PDB entry 6LB8 | X-ray diffraction, 3.28 A resolution | chains A and B

== Chain A ==
Protein: Endolysin, Calcium uptake protein 1, mitochondrial
Source organism: Escherichia virus T4
Notes: EC 3.2.1.17
Reference sequence: chimeric construct of D9IEF7, Q9BPX6: residues 1001-1161 from D9IEF7 (D9IEF7_BPT4) positions 1-161 (UniProt number = residue number - 1000); residues 97-444 from Q9BPX6 positions 97-444 (same numbers)
Sequence (527 residues; numbered 993 to 452; the number before each row is that of its first residue):
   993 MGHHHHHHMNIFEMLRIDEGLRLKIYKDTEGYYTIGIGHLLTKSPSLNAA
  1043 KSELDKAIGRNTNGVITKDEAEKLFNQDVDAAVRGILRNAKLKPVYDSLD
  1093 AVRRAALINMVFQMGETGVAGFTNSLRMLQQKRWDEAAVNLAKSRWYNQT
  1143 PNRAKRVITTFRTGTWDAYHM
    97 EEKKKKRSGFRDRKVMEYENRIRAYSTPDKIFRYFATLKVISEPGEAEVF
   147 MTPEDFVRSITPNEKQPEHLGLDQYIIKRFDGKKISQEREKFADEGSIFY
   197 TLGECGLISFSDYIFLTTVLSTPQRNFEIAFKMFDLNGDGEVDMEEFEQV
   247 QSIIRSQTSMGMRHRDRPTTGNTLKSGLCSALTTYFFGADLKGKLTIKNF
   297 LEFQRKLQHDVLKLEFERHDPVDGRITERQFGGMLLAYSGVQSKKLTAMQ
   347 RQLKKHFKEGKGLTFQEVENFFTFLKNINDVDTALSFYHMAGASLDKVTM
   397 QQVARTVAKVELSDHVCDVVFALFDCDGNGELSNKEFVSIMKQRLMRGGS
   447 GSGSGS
Disordered / not traced: 993-1000, 1052, 1057-1060, 101-103, 160-169, 177-184, 254-272, 350-355, 447-452
Construct notes: expression tag (445-452, 993-1000); engineered mutation T1054 (Cys54 in D9IEF7), A1097 (Cys97 in D9IEF7); linker (1162-1163)
Swiss-Prot annotation at these positions:
  - region: K99 to K110 (Polybasic region), K126 to R129 (K/R-ring), R259 to R263 (K/R-ring)
  - binding site (Ca(2+)): D231, N233, D235, E237, E242, D421, D423, N425, E427, E432
  - modified residue: S122 (Phosphoserine)
What the authors report for this chain:
  - mutagenesis - R325E, K340E/R347E/K350E/K351E: abolished binding to peptide in the presence of EGTA
  - mutagenesis - Q253A, E427A: decreased binding to Calcium uptake protein 2, mitochondrial (chain B)
  - mutagenesis - Q398A: unchanged binding to Calcium uptake protein 2, mitochondrial (chain B)
  - mutagenesis - R325E: unchanged binding to Ca2+

== Chain B ==
Protein: Calcium uptake protein 2, mitochondrial
Source organism: Homo sapiens
Reference sequence: Q8IYU8 (MICU2_HUMAN); numbering as in UniProt (aligned over 84-406)
Sequence (330 residues; each row starts with the number of its first residue):
    77 GSGSGSGSLRKQRFMQFSSLEHEGEYYMTPRDFLFSVMFEQMERKTSVKK
   127 LTKKDIEDTLSGIQTAGCGSTFFRDLGDKGLISYTEYLFLLTILTKPHSG
   177 FHVAFKMLDTDGNEMIEKREFFKLQKIISKQDDLMTVKTNETGYQEAIVK
   227 EPEINTTLQMRFFGKRGQRKLHYKEFRRFMENLQTEIQEMEFLQFSKGLS
   277 FMRKEDFAEWLLFFTNTENKDIYWKNVREKLSAGESISLDEFKSFCHFTT
   327 HLEDFAIAMQMFSLAHRPVRLAEFKRAVKVATGQELSNNILDTVFKIFDL
   377 DGDECLSHEEFLGVLKNRMHRGLWVPQHQS
Disordered / not traced: 77-83, 208-217, 402-406
Construct notes: expression tag (77-83)
Swiss-Prot annotation at these positions:
  - binding site (Ca(2+)): D185, D187, N189, M191, E193, E196, D375, D377, D379, C381, E386
  - modified residue: S205 (Phosphoserine)
  - mutagenesis: R107 (R107E: Does not affect its ability to regulate the activity of MCU; when associated with 120-E-E-121 and R-154), R120 to K121 (Does not affect its ability to regulate the activity of MCU; when associated with E-107 and R-154), D154 (D154R: Does not affect its ability to regulate the activity of MCU; when associated with E-107 and 120-E-E-121), K172 (K172A: Does not affect interaction with MICU1), D185 (D185A: Abolishes mitochondrial Ca(2+) uptake; when associated with A-375 and A-386. In EF1(mut); decreased calcium-binding and abolished ability to interact with MICU1 when associated with K-196), E196 (E196K: In EF1(mut); decreased calcium-binding and abolished ability to interact with MICU1 when associated with A-185), K206 (K206A: Does not affect interaction with MICU2), E329 (E329A: Does not affect interaction with MICU1), Q336 (Q336A: Decreased interaction with MICU1), R352 (R352A: Abolished interaction with MICU1; R352E: Abilished interaction with MICU1 and ability to regulate the activity of MCU), D375 (D375A: Abolishes mitochondrial Ca(2+) uptake; when associated with A-185 and A-386), E386 (E386A: Abolishes mitochondrial Ca(2+) uptake; when associated with A-185 and A-375)
What the authors report for this chain:
  - mutagenesis - K206A: unchanged binding to Endolysin, Calcium uptake protein 1, mitochondrial (chain A)
  - mutagenesis - Q336A: decreased binding to Endolysin, Calcium uptake protein 1, mitochondrial (chain A)

== How chain A and chain B interact ==
Residue-residue contacts (39):
  R221(A) with D330(B), salt bridge; V356(B)
  N222(A) with M337(B)
  I225(A) with D330(B); I333(B), hydrophobic; A334(B), hydrophobic; V356(B), hydrophobic
  A226(A) with M337(B), hydrophobic
  K228(A) with R352(B), hydrogen bond (backbone-side chain); V356(B)
  M229(A) with A334(B), hydrophobic; F338(B), hydrophobic; R352(B); A353(B), hydrophobic
  F230(A) with R343(B)
  D231(A) with R352(B), hydrogen bond (backbone-side chain)
  L232(A) with R352(B), hydrogen bond (backbone-side chain)
  N233(A) with R352(B)
  G234(A) with R352(B)
  Q245(A) with R343(B)
  I249(A) with M337(B); A341(B), hydrophobic
  S252(A) with L340(B)
  Q253(A) with M337(B); L340(B)
  F383(A) with S175(B); G176(B); A180(B), hydrophobic; M183(B), hydrophobic; I203(B); I204(B), hydrophobic
  Y384(A) with M183(B)
  M386(A) with K202(B); I203(B); K206(B)
  A387(A) with K199(B), hydrogen bond (backbone-side chain); I203(B), hydrophobic
  T402(A) with K182(B)
  V403(A) with V179(B), hydrophobic
Interface residues without a listed pair, chain A (24 interface residues in all): I250, T379, A380
Interface residues without a listed pair, chain B (24 interface residues in all): Q207, Q336

== In short ==
The chain A/chain B interface involves 24 residues from each chain, with 4 hydrogen bonds and 1 salt bridge.
Polar pairs include R221(A)-D330(B), K228(A)-R352(B) and D231(A)-R352(B). From the paper: R325E and
K340E/R347E/K350E/K351E of chain A abolish binding to peptide in the presence of EGTA; Q253A and E427A of
chain A reduce binding to Calcium uptake protein 2, mitochondrial (chain B); 7 substitutions were tested in
all.
Here chain A is Endolysin, Calcium uptake protein 1, mitochondrial (Escherichia virus T4) and chain B is
Calcium uptake protein 2, mitochondrial (Homo sapiens). Entry 6LB8 (Crystal structure of the Ca2+-free
T4L-MICU1-MICU2 complex) was determined by X-ray diffraction, deposited together with 6LB7.
